PDB entry 7P6U | electron microscopy, 3.90 A resolution | chains D and F of the 7 polymer chains in the assembly

== Chain D (and F) ==
Name: Lon protease
Organism: Thermus thermophilus
Notes: EC 3.4.21.53; chain F of this document is another copy of the same molecule, construct and numbering; everything in this record applies to it too
Reference sequence: Q9LCX1 (Q9LCX1_THETH); numbering as in UniProt (aligned over 1-795)
Sequence (795 residues; each row starts with the number of its first residue):
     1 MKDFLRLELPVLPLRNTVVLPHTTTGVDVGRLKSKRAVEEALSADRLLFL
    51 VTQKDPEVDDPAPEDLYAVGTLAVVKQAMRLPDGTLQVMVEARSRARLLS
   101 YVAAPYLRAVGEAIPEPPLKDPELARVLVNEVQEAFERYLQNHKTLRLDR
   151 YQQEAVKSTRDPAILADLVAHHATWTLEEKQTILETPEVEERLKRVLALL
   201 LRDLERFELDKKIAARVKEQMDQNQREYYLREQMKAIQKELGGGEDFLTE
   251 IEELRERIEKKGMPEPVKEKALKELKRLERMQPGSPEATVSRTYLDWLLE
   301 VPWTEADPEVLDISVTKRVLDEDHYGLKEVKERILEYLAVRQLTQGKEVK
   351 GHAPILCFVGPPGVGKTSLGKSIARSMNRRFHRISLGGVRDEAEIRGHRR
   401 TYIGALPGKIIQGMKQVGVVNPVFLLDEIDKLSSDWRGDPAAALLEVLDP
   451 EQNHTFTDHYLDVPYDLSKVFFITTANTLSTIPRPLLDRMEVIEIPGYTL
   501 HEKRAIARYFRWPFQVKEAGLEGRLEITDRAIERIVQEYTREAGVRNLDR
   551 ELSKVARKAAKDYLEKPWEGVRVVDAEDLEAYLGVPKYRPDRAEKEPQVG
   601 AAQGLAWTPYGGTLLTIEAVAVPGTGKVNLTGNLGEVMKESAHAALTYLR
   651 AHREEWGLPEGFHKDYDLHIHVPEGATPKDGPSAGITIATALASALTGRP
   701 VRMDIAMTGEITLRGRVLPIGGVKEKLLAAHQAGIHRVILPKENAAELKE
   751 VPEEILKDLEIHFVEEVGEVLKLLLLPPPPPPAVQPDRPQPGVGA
Unresolved in the structure: 1-5, 778-795
Ligand contacts:
  - AMP-PNP (ANP; phosphoaminophosphonic acid-adenylate ester), molecule 1: Asp323, His324, Tyr325, Pro362, Gly363, Val364, Gly365, Lys366, Thr367, Ser368, Asp427, Glu428, Tyr498, Ile506, Phe510, Arg511, Val545, Arg546, Asp549
  - AMP-PNP (ANP), molecule 2: Asp449, Glu451, Gln452, Arg489
From the paper describing this entry:
  - binding site for (Unk)(unk)(unk)(unk)(unk)(unk)(unk): Tyr402
  - self-association interface (contacts with another copy of this molecule): Val129 to Asn142, Glu240

== How chain D and chain F interact ==
Contacting residue pairs (18; chain D residue first):
  Ile213(D) with Gln233(F); Ile237(F), hydrophobic
  Ala214(D) with Tyr229(F); Gln233(F)
  Arg216(D) with Ala236(F), hydrogen bond (side chain-backbone); Glu240(F)
  Val217(D) with Tyr229(F), hydrophobic; Gln233(F); Ala236(F), hydrophobic
  Lys218(D) with Tyr229(F)
  Gln220(D) with Glu232(F); Ala236(F)
  Met221(D) with Tyr228(F), hydrophobic; Glu232(F), hydrogen bond (backbone-side chain)
  Asn224(D) with Tyr228(F), hydrogen bond; Glu232(F)
  Gln225(D) with Tyr228(F), hydrogen bond
  Ile403(D) with Arg437(F)
Also at the interface, not in a pair above, chain D (11 interface residues in all): Tyr402
Also at the interface, not in a pair above, chain F (10 interface residues in all): Lys235, Lys239

== In short ==
Chain D and chain F form an interface of 11 and 10 residues respectively, with 4 hydrogen bonds. Polar
contacts include Arg216(D)-Ala236(F), Met221(D)-Glu232(F) and Asn224(D)-Tyr228(F). Bound to chain D: AMP-PNP.
From the paper: a binding site for (Unk)(unk)(unk)(unk)(unk)(unk)(unk) at Tyr402(D); a self-association
interface involving Val129(D) and Glu240(D).
Both chains are Lon protease (Thermus thermophilus). Entry 7P6U (Lon protease from Thermus Thermophilus) was
determined by electron microscopy.
